Entry 3BXX (X-ray diffraction, 2.90 A resolution); this record covers chains A and D.

== Chain A (and D) ==
Molecule: dihydroflavonol 4-reductase
From: Vitis vinifera
Notes: EC 1.1.1.219; chain D of this document is another copy of the same molecule, construct and numbering; everything in this record applies to it too
Reference sequence: P93799 (P93799_VITVI); residue numbers follow UniProt; this construct covers 1-337
Chain sequence (337 residues; numbered 1 to 337; the number before each row is that of its first residue):
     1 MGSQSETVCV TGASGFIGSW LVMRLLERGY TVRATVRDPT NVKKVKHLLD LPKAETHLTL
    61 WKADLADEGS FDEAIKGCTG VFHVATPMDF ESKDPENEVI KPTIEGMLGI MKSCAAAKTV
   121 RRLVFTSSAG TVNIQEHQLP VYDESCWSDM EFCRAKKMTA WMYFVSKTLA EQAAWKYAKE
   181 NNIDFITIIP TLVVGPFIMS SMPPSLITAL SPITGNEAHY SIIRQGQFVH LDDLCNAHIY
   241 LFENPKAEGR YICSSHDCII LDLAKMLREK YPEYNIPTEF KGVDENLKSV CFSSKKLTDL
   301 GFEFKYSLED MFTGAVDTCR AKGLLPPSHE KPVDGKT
Disordered / not traced: 1-5, 330-337
Small-molecule neighbours:
  - NADP (NAP; NADP nicotinamide-adenine-dinucleotide phosphate): G12, S14, G15, F16, I17, G18, V36, R37, K44, D64, L65, V84, A85, T86, P87, M88, T126, S127, S128, A129, K167, P190, T191, L192, V193, M199, P204, S205
  - 3,5,7,3',4'-pentahydroxyflavone (QUE): M88, S128, A129, G130, A160, Y163, F164, K167, P204, H219, I222

== Chain A / chain D interface ==
Contacting residue pairs (46):
  N41(A) - E279(D)  hydrogen bond
  K44(A) - K281(D)
  D89(A) - T159(D)  hydrogen bond
  F90(A) - Y220(D)  hydrophobic
  F90(A) - S221(D)
  F90(A) - K281(D)
  E91(A) - S221(D)
  S92(A) - M158(D)
  S92(A) - S221(D)
  K93(A) - K156(D)
  K93(A) - M158(D)
  D94(A) - K156(D)
  P95(A) - K156(D)
  P95(A) - K157(D)
  P95(A) - M158(D)
  K156(A) - K93(D)
  K156(A) - D94(D)  salt bridge
  K156(A) - P95(D)
  K157(A) - K157(D)
  K157(A) - W161(D)  hydrogen bond (backbone-side chain)
  K157(A) - M162(D)
  M158(A) - S92(D)
  M158(A) - K93(D)
  M158(A) - P95(D)  hydrophobic
  T159(A) - D89(D)  hydrogen bond
  W161(A) - K157(D)  hydrogen bond (side chain-backbone)
  M162(A) - K157(D)
  I207(A) - N216(D)
  E217(A) - K44(D)  salt bridge
  Y220(A) - F90(D)  hydrophobic
  S221(A) - F90(D)
  S221(A) - E91(D)
  S221(A) - S92(D)  hydrogen bond
  K281(A) - R37(D)
  K281(A) - F90(D)
  K322(A) - H329(D)
  G323(A) - P326(D)
  G323(A) - S328(D)
  G323(A) - H329(D)
  P326(A) - G323(D)
  P326(A) - L324(D)
  P326(A) - L325(D)
  P326(A) - P326(D)
  S328(A) - G323(D)
  H329(A) - K322(D)
  H329(A) - G323(D)
Interface residues without a listed pair, chain A (31 interface residues in all): R37, K43, T214, N216, L324, L325
Interface residues without a listed pair, chain D (33 interface residues in all): N97, F152, M202, I207, E217, N275

== Overview ==
31 residues of chain A and 33 residues of chain D are in contact, with 6 hydrogen bonds and 2 salt bridges.
Among the polar pairs are K156(A)-D94(D), E217(A)-K44(D) and N41(A)-E279(D). Bound to chain A: NADP and
3,5,7,3',4'-pentahydroxyflavone.
Both chains are dihydroflavonol 4-reductase (Vitis vinifera). Entry 3BXX (Binding of two substrate analogue
molecules to dihydroflavonol 4-reductase alters the functional geometry of the catalytic ...) was determined
by X-ray diffraction together with 3C1T from the same study.
